4JI2 - chains A and J of the 21 polymer chains in the assembly; structure by X-ray diffraction, 3.64 A resolution.

== Chain A ==
Molecule: 16S rRNA
From: Thermus thermophilus
Sequence (1522 nucleotides; row label = number of the first residue in the row; note: 42 numbers in that range are skipped by the numbering (no residue carries them; nothing is unmodelled there); a row labelled like 190A-190L holds insertion residues (190A, then the next letters in order); numbering starts at 0):
     0 UUUGUUGGAGAGUUUGAUCCUGGCUCAGGGUGAACGCUGGCGGCGUGCCU
    50 AAGACAUGCAAGUCGUGCGGG
    73 CCGCGGGGUUUU
    88 ACUCCG
    95 UGGUC
   101 AGCGGCGGACGGGUGAGUAACGCGUGGGU
  129A G
   130 ACCUACCCGGAAGAGGGGGACAACCCGGGGAAACUCGGGCUAAUCCCCCA
   180 UGUGGACCCGC
190A-190L CCCUUGGGGUGU
   191 GUCCAAAGGGCUUU
   216 GCCCGCUUCCGGAUGGGCCCGCGUCCCAUCAGCUAGUUGGUGGGGUAAUG
   266 GCCCACCAAGGCGACGACGGGUAGCCGGUCUGAGAGGAUGGCCGGCCACA
   316 GGGGCACUGAGACACGGGCCCCACUCCUACGGGAGGCAGCAGUUAGGAAU
   366 CUUCCGCAAUGGGCGCAAGCCUGACGGAGCGACGCCGCUUGGAGGAAGAA
   416 GCCCUUCGGGGUGUAAACUCCUGAA
   442 CCCGGGACGAAACCCCCGACGA
   474 GGGGACUGACGGUACCGGG
   494 GUAAUAGCGCCGGCCAACUCCGUGCCAGCAGCCGCGGUAAUACGGAGGGC
   544 GCGAGCGUUACCCGGAUUCACUGGGCGUAAAGGGCGUGUAGGCGGCCUGG
   594 GGCGUCCCAUGUGAAAGACCACGGCUCAACCGUGGGGGAGCGUGGGAUAC
   644 GCUCAGGCUAGACGGUGGGAGAGGGUGGUGGAAUUCCCGGAGUAGCGGUG
   694 AAAUGCGCAGAUACCGGGAGGAACGCCGAUGGCGAAGGCAGCCACCUGGU
   744 CCACCCGUGACGCUGAGGCGCGAAAGCGUGGGGAGCAAACCGGAUUAGAU
   794 ACCCGGGUAGUCCACGCCCUAAACGAUGCGCGCUAGGUCUCUGGGUCU
   848 CCUGGGGGCCGAAGCUAACGCGUUAAGCGCGCCGCCUGGGGAGUACGGCC
   898 GCAAGGCUGAAACUCAAAGGAAUUGACGGGGGCCCGCACAAGCGGUGGAG
   948 CAUGUGGUUUAAUUCGAAGXAACGCGAAGAACCUUACCAGGCCUUGACAU
   998 GCUAGG
 1003A G
  1004 AACCCGGGUGAAAGCCUGGGGUGCCCC
1030A-1030D GCGA
  1031 GGGGAGCCCUAGCACAGGUGCUGCAUGGCCGUCGUCAGCUCGUGCCGUGA
  1081 GGUGUUGGGUUAAGUCCCGCAACGAGCGCAACCCCCGCCGUUAGUUGCCA
  1131 GCGGUUCGGCCGGGCACUCUAACGGGACUGCCCGCGAAA
  1171 GCGGGAGGAAGGAGGGGACGACGUCUGGUCAGCAUGGCCCUUACGGCCUG
  1221 GGCGACACACGUGCUACAAUGCCCACUACAAAGCGAUGCCACCCGGCAAC
  1271 GGGGAGCUAAUCGCAAAAAGGUGGGCCCAGUUCGGAUUGGGGUCUGCAAC
  1321 CCGACCCCAUGAAGCCGGAAUCGCUAGUAAUCGCGGAUCAG
 1361A C
  1362 CAUGCCGCGGUGAAUACGUUCCCGGGCCUUGUACACACXGCCXGUXACGC
  1412 CAUGGGAGCGGGCUCUACCCGAAGUCGCCGGG
  1446 AGCCUACGGG
  1459 CAGGCGCCGAGGGUAGGGCCCGUGACUGGGGCGAAGUCGUAACAAGGUAG
  1509 CUGUACCGGAAGGUGCGGCUGGAUCCACUCCUUUCU
Disordered / not traced: 0-4, 1534-1538
Sequence notes: engineered mutation C1534 (A2157 in M26923.1); conflict A1535 (C2158 in M26923.1)
Modified positions: PSU (pseudouridine-5'-monophosphate) at position 516, 7MG (7N-methyl-8-hydroguanosine-5'-monophosphate) at position 527, M2G (N2-dimethylguanosine-5'-monophosphate) at position 966, 5MC (5-methylcytidine-5'-monophosphate) at position 967, 2MG (2N-methylguanosine-5'-monophosphate) at position 1207, 5MC (5-methylcytidine-5'-monophosphate) at position 1400, 4OC (4n,o2'-methylcytidine-5'-monophosphate) at position 1402, 5MC (5-methylcytidine-5'-monophosphate) at position 1404, 5MC (5-methylcytidine-5'-monophosphate) at position 1407, UR3 (3-methyluridine-5'-monophoshate) at position 1498, MA6 (6N-dimethyladenosine-5'-monophoshate) at position 1518, MA6 (6N-dimethyladenosine-5'-monophoshate) at position 1519, PSU (pseudouridine-5'-monophosphate) at position 1540, PSU (pseudouridine-5'-monophosphate) at position 1541
Bound ions: Mg2+ site 1 near U5 (its only coordinating residue here); Mg2+ site 2: U12, C526, 7MG_527, A914; Mg2+ site 3 near U12 (its only coordinating residue here); Mg2+ site 4 near U13 (its only coordinating residue here); Mg2+ site 5 near G21 (its only coordinating residue here); Mg2+ site 6: G21, G22; Mg2+ site 7 near C48 (its only coordinating residue here); Mg2+ site 8 near A53 (its only coordinating residue here); Mg2+ site 9: C58, U387; Mg2+ site 10: A59, C386; Mg2+ site 11: U62, G105; Mg2+ site 12 near C89 (its only coordinating residue here); 125 more Mg2+ sites not listed
From the paper describing this entry:
  - conformationally variable residues: A1492
  - mutagenesis - C1490U: increased growth

== Chain J ==
Name: Ribosomal protein S10
From: Thermus thermophilus
UniProtKB: Q5SHN7 (RS10_THET8); residue numbers follow UniProt; this construct covers 1-105
Amino-acid sequence (105 residues; numbered 1 to 105; the number before each row is that of its first residue):
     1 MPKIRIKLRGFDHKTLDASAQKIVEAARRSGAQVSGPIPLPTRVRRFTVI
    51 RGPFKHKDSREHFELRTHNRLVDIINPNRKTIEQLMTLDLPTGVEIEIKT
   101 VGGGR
Disordered / not traced: 1-2, 101-105

== Interface between chain A and chain J ==
Contacting residue pairs (70):
  G963(A) - Phe54(J)  sugar contact
  A964(A) - Phe54(J)  sugar contact
  A964(A) - Lys55(J)  hydrogen bond to the sugar
  A969(A) - Lys55(J)  salt bridge to the phosphate
  C970(A) - Lys57(J)  phosphate contact
  G971(A) - Lys57(J)  salt bridge to the phosphate
  C972(A) - Lys55(J)  sugar contact
  C972(A) - His56(J)  sugar contact
  C972(A) - Lys57(J)  salt bridge to the phosphate
  G973(A) - Phe54(J)  base contact
  G973(A) - Lys55(J)  hydrogen bond to the sugar
  A975(A) - Thr48(J)  base contact
  A975(A) - Arg60(J)  base contact
  G1058(A) - Pro53(J)  base contact
  C1059(A) - Gly52(J)  sugar contact
  C1059(A) - Pro53(J)  sugar contact
  C1060(A) - Arg51(J)  sugar contact
  C1060(A) - Gly52(J)  sugar contact
  C1060(A) - His56(J)  hydrogen bond to the base
  C1060(A) - Ser59(J)  phosphate contact
  G1061(A) - His56(J)  hydrogen bond to the sugar
  G1061(A) - Ser59(J)  sugar contact
  A1123(A) - Gly36(J)  phosphate contact
  A1123(A) - Pro37(J)  hydrogen bond to the sugar
  A1123(A) - Ile38(J)  sugar contact
  A1123(A) - Pro39(J)  base contact
  G1124(A) - Ser35(J)  sugar contact
  G1124(A) - Gly36(J)  phosphate contact
  G1124(A) - Ile38(J)  sugar contact
  U1125(A) - Arg5(J)  hydrogen bond to the base
  U1125(A) - Asp73(J)  base contact
  U1150(A) - Pro39(J)  hydrogen bond to the sugar
  U1150(A) - Leu40(J)  sugar contact
  U1150(A) - Pro41(J)  phosphate contact
  A1151(A) - Pro39(J)  sugar contact
  A1151(A) - Leu40(J)  sugar contact
  A1151(A) - Pro41(J)  phosphate contact
  A1151(A) - Thr42(J)  hydrogen bond to the phosphate
  A1151(A) - Arg70(J)  hydrogen bond to the phosphate
  A1152(A) - His13(J)  hydrogen bond to the phosphate
  A1152(A) - Asp17(J)  sugar contact
  A1152(A) - His68(J)  salt bridge to the phosphate
  A1152(A) - Arg70(J)  salt bridge to the phosphate
  C1153(A) - His13(J)  salt bridge to the phosphate
  C1189(A) - Arg51(J)  salt bridge to the phosphate
  C1189(A) - Glu61(J)  phosphate contact
  G1197(A) - His56(J)  hydrogen bond to the base
  G1198(A) - Phe54(J)  sugar contact
  G1198(A) - His56(J)  base contact
  U1199(A) - Phe54(J)  sugar contact
  G1202(A) - Phe54(J)  phosphate contact
  G1253(A) - Val44(J)  phosphate contact
  C1254(A) - Arg43(J)  salt bridge to the phosphate
  C1254(A) - Val44(J)  phosphate contact
  C1254(A) - Arg45(J)  salt bridge to the phosphate
  G1255(A) - Arg43(J)  salt bridge to the phosphate
  G1255(A) - Arg45(J)  salt bridge to the phosphate
  U1278(A) - Lys7(J)  base contact
  U1278(A) - Glu97(J)  base contact
  A1279(A) - Lys7(J)  salt bridge to the phosphate
  A1279(A) - Arg9(J)  salt bridge to the phosphate
  A1279(A) - Arg43(J)  base contact
  A1280(A) - Leu40(J)  phosphate contact
  A1280(A) - Pro41(J)  base contact
  C1366(A) - Arg60(J)  hydrogen bond to the phosphate
  C1367(A) - Thr48(J)  hydrogen bond to the sugar
  C1367(A) - Arg60(J)  salt bridge to the phosphate
  C1367(A) - His62(J)  sugar contact
  G1368(A) - Arg46(J)  hydrogen bond to the sugar
  G1368(A) - His62(J)  phosphate contact
Also at the interface, not in a pair above, chain A (37 interface residues in all): A965, A1188, A1252, U1281
Also at the interface, not in a pair above, chain J (36 interface residues in all): Val34, Asn69, Leu71

== In short ==
The interface between chain A and chain J involves 37 residues on one side and 36 on the other, with 14
hydrogen bonds and 14 salt bridges. Polar pairs include C1060(A)-His56(J), U1125(A)-Arg5(J) and
G1197(A)-His56(J). U12(A), C526(A), 7MG_527(A) and A914(A) coordinate Mg2+ site 2. The paper reports that
C1490U of chain A increases growth; conformational variability at A1492(A).
Chain A is 16S rRNA and chain J is Ribosomal protein S10, both from Thermus thermophilus; the structure,
Crystal Structure of 30S ribosomal subunit from Thermus thermophilus, was determined by X-ray diffraction
(same publication as 4JI0, 4JI1, 4JI3, 4JI4, 4JI5, 4JI6, 4JI7 and 4JI8).
